Entry 7LK1 (X-ray diffraction, 1.79 A resolution); this record covers chain A.

# Chain A
Molecule: Ornithine aminotransferase, mitochondrial
From: Homo sapiens
Notes: EC 2.6.1.13
Reference sequence: P04181 (OAT_HUMAN); numbering as in UniProt (aligned over 36-439)
Sequence (404 residues; row label = number of the first residue in the row):
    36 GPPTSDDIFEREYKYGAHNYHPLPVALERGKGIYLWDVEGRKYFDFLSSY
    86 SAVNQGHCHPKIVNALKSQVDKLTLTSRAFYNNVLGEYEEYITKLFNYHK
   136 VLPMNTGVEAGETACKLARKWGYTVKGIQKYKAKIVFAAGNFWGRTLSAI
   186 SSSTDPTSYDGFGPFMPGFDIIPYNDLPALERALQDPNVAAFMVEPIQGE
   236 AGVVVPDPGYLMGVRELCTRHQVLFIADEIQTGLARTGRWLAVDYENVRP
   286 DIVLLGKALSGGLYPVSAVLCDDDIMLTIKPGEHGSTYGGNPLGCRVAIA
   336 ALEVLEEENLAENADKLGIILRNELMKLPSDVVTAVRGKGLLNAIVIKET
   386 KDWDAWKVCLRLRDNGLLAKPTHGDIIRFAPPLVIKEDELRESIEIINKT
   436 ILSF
UniProt features mapped onto this chain:
  - modified residue: Lys-49 (N6-acetyllysine), Lys-66 (N6-acetyllysine), Lys-102 (N6-succinyllysine), Lys-107 (N6-acetyllysine), Lys-292 (N6-(pyridoxal phosphate)lysine), Lys-362 (N6-acetyllysine), Lys-386 (N6-acetyllysine), Lys-392 (N6-acetyllysine), Lys-405 (N6-acetyllysine), Lys-421 (N6-acetyllysine)
  - natural variant: Gly-51 (G51D: In HOGA), Asn-54 (N54K: In HOGA), Tyr-55 (Y55H: In HOGA), Asn-89 (N89K: In HOGA), Gln-90 (Q90E: In HOGA), Cys-93 (C93F: In HOGA), Gln-104 (Q104R: In HOGA), Arg-154 (R154L: In HOGA), Arg-180 (R180T: In HOGA), Ala-184 (deletion: In HOGA), Pro-199 (P199Q: In HOGA), Ala-226 (A226V: In HOGA), 16 further natural variant entries in UniProt
Covalently attached groups: compound Y37 linked to Lys-292
Residues lining bound ligands: Y37 ((1R,4R)-4-fluoro-3-[({3-hydroxy-2-methyl-5-[(phosphonooxy)methyl]pyridin-4-yl}methyl)amino]cyclopent-2-ene-1-carboxylic acid): Tyr-55, Tyr-85, Thr-141, Gly-142, Val-143, Glu-144, Phe-177, Trp-178, Gly-179, Glu-230, Gly-234, Glu-235, Asp-263, Ile-265, Gln-266, Ser-321, Thr-322, Thr-407, Arg-413
Reported in the primary citation:
  - binding site for Y37: Tyr-55, Lys-292, Arg-413
  - conformationally variable residues (side-chain flip): Arg-413
  - catalytic residues: Lys-292 (proposed by the authors, not directly observed)

# Summary
Compound Y37 is covalently linked to Lys-292. The paper reports the catalytic residue Lys-292; a binding site
for Y37 at Tyr-55, Lys-292 and Arg-413.
Chain A is Ornithine aminotransferase, mitochondrial (Homo sapiens); the structure, Ornithine Aminotransferase
(OAT) with its potent inhibitor - (S)-3-amino-4,4-difluorocyclopent-1-enecarboxylic acid (SS-1-148) - 1 Hour
Soaking, was determined by X-ray diffraction, deposited together with 7LK0.
